Entry 5KSJ (X-ray diffraction, 2.40 A resolution); this record covers chains A and B of the 4 polymer chains in the assembly.

# Chain A
Protein: Hemoglobin subunit alpha
Organism: Homo sapiens
Reference sequence: P69905 (HBA_HUMAN); residues 1-141 here correspond to UniProt positions 2-142 (UniProt number = residue number + 1)
Chain sequence (141 residues; row label = number of the first residue in the row):
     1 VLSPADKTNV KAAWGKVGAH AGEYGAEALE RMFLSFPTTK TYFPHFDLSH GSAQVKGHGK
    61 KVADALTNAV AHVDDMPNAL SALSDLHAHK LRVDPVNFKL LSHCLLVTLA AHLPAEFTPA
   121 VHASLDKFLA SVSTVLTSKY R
Swiss-Prot annotation at these positions:
  - binding site (O2): His58
  - binding site (heme b): His87
  - site: Thr8, Asn9 (Microbial infection: Cleavage), Lys11 (Not glycated), Ala13, Trp14 (Microbial infection: Cleavage), Tyr24, Gly25 (Microbial infection: Cleavage), Leu29, Glu30 (Microbial infection: Cleavage), His45, Phe46 (Microbial infection: Cleavage), Asp47, Leu48 (Microbial infection: Cleavage), Ser52, Ala53 (Microbial infection: Cleavage), Val55, Lys56 (Microbial infection: Cleavage), Lys56 (Not glycated), Gly59, Lys60 (Microbial infection: Cleavage), Lys60 (Not glycated), Lys90 (Not glycated), Leu91, Arg92 (Microbial infection: Cleavage), Lys99 (Not glycated), Leu106, Val107 (Microbial infection: Cleavage), Thr108, Leu109 (Microbial infection: Cleavage), Val121, His122 (Microbial infection: Cleavage), Ser133, Thr134 (Microbial infection: Cleavage)
  - modified residue: Ser3 (Phosphoserine), Lys7 (N6-succinyllysine), Thr8 (Phosphothreonine), Lys11 (N6-succinyllysine), Lys16 (N6-acetyllysine), Tyr24 (Phosphotyrosine), Ser35 (Phosphoserine), Lys40 (N6-succinyllysine), Ser49 (Phosphoserine), Ser102 (Phosphoserine), Thr108 (Phosphothreonine), Ser124 (Phosphoserine), Ser131 (Phosphoserine), Thr134 (Phosphothreonine), Thr137 (Phosphothreonine), Ser138 (Phosphoserine)
  - glycosylation (N-linked (Glc) (glycation) lysine): Lys7, Lys16, Lys40, Lys61
Ion coordination: heme Fe near His87 (its only coordinating residue here)
Ligand contacts:
  - heme (HEM): Met32, Thr39, Tyr42, Phe43, His45, Phe46, His58, Lys61, Val62, Ala65, Leu83, Leu86, His87, Leu91, Val93, Asn97, Phe98, Leu101, Leu105, Val132, Ser133, Leu136
  - sphingosine 1-phosphate (S1P; (2S,3R,4E)-2-amino-3-hydroxyoctadec-4-en-1-yl dihydrogen phosphate): Phe36, Thr38, Val96, Lys99, Leu100, His103
What the authors report for this chain:
  - binding site for sphingosine 1-phosphate: Phe36, Lys99, His103

# Chain B
Protein: Hemoglobin subunit beta
Organism: Homo sapiens
Reference sequence: P68871 (HBB_HUMAN); residues 1-146 here correspond to UniProt positions 2-147 (UniProt number = residue number + 1)
Chain sequence (146 residues; row label = number of the first residue in the row):
     1 VHLTPEEKSA VTALWGKVNV DEVGGEALGR LLVVYPWTQR FFESFGDLST PDAVMGNPKV
    61 KAHGKKVLGA FSDGLAHLDN LKGTFATLSE LHCDKLHVDP ENFRLLGNVL VCVLAHHFGK
   121 EFTPPVQAAY QKVVAGVANA LAHKYH
Swiss-Prot annotation at these positions:
  - binding site ((2R)-2,3-bisphosphoglycerate): Val1, His2, Lys82, His143
  - binding site (heme b): His63, His92
  - site: Glu7, Lys8 (Microbial infection: Cleavage), Gly25, Glu26 (Microbial infection: Cleavage), Gly29, Arg30 (Microbial infection: Cleavage), Tyr35, Pro36 (Microbial infection: Cleavage), Trp37, Thr38 (Microbial infection: Cleavage), Phe45, Gly46 (Microbial infection: Cleavage), Asp52, Ala53 (Microbial infection: Cleavage), Gly56, Asn57 (Microbial infection: Cleavage), Lys59 (Not glycated), Phe71, Ser72 (Microbial infection: Cleavage), Gly74, Leu75 (Microbial infection: Cleavage), Lys82 (Not glycated), Thr84, Phe85 (Microbial infection: Cleavage), His92, Cys93 (Microbial infection: Cleavage), Lys95 (Not glycated), Arg104, Leu105 (Microbial infection: Cleavage), Leu110, Val111 (Microbial infection: Cleavage), Gly119, Lys120 (Microbial infection: Cleavage), Phe122, Thr123 (Microbial infection: Cleavage), Ala128, Ala129 (Microbial infection: Cleavage) and 2 more in UniProt
  - modified residue: Val1 (N-acetylvaline), Ser9 (Phosphoserine), Thr12 (Phosphothreonine), Ser44 (Phosphoserine), Thr50 (Phosphothreonine), Lys59 (N6-acetyllysine), Lys82 (N6-acetyllysine), Thr87 (Phosphothreonine), Cys93 (S-nitrosocysteine), Lys144 (N6-acetyllysine)
  - glycosylation: Val1 (N-linked (Glc) (glycation) valine), Lys8 (N-linked (Glc) (glycation) lysine), Lys17 (N-linked (Glc) (glycation) lysine), Lys66 (N-linked (Glc) (glycation) lysine), Lys120 (N-linked (Glc) (glycation) lysine), Lys144 (N-linked (Glc) (glycation) lysine)
Ion coordination: heme Fe near His92 (its only coordinating residue here)
Ligand contacts:
  - heme (HEM): Leu28, Leu31, Thr38, Phe41, Phe42, His63, Lys66, Val67, Ala70, Phe71, Phe85, Leu88, Leu91, His92, Leu96, Val98, Asn102, Phe103, Leu106, Leu141
  - sphingosine 1-phosphate (S1P; (2S,3R,4E)-2-amino-3-hydroxyoctadec-4-en-1-yl dihydrogen phosphate): Val1, Asn108, Gln131, Ala135
What the authors report for this chain:
  - binding site for sphingosine 1-phosphate: Val1, Asn108, Gln131, Ala135

# Chain A / chain B interface
Pairs across the interface - 34 pairs, chain A then chain B:
  Arg31(A) with Phe122(B), hydrogen bond (side chain-backbone); Thr123(B); Pro124(B); Gln127(B), hydrogen bond
  Leu34(A) with Pro124(B), hydrophobic; Ala128(B)
  Ser35(A) with Gln127(B), hydrogen bond; Ala128(B), hydrogen bond (side chain-backbone); Gln131(B)
  His103(A) with Asn108(B), hydrogen bond; Val111(B); Gln131(B), hydrogen bond
  Cys104(A) with Gln127(B)
  Val107(A) with Val111(B), hydrophobic; Ala115(B), hydrophobic; Gln127(B)
  Ala110(A) with Cys112(B); His116(B)
  Ala111(A) with Ala115(B); Gly119(B); Lys120(B)
  Pro114(A) with His116(B), hydrogen bond (backbone-side chain)
  Phe117(A) with Arg30(B), hydrogen bond (backbone-side chain); His116(B)
  Thr118(A) with Arg30(B)
  Pro119(A) with Arg30(B); Met55(B), hydrophobic
  His122(A) with Arg30(B), hydrogen bond; Val34(B); Cys112(B)
  Ala123(A) with Val33(B); Val34(B), hydrophobic
  Asp126(A) with Val34(B); Tyr35(B)
Interface residues without a listed pair, chain A (19 interface residues in all): Glu30, Phe36, Leu106, Ala120
Interface residues without a listed pair, chain B (20 interface residues in all): Pro51, Pro125

# In short
Chain A and chain B form an interface of 19 and 20 residues respectively, with 9 hydrogen bonds. Among the
polar pairs are Arg31(A)-Phe122(B), Arg31(A)-Gln127(B) and Ser35(A)-Gln127(B). Sphingosine 1-phosphate is
bound between chain A and chain B. From the paper: a binding site for sphingosine 1-phosphate at Phe36(A),
Lys99(A) and Val1(B) among others.
Here chain A is Hemoglobin subunit alpha and chain B is Hemoglobin subunit beta, both from Homo sapiens. Entry
5KSJ (Crystal structure of deoxygenated hemoglobin in complex with Sphingosine phosphate) was determined by
X-ray diffraction together with 5KSI from the same study.
